PDB entry 8G3A | electron microscopy, 3.40 A resolution | chains B and C of the 5 polymer chains in the assembly

# Chain B (and C)
Molecule: Bacitracin export ATP-binding protein BceA
From: Bacillus subtilis subsp. subtilis str. 168
Notes: chain C of this document is another copy of the same molecule, construct and numbering; everything in this record applies to it too
UniProtKB: O34697 (BCEA_BACSU); numbering as in UniProt (aligned over 2-253)
Chain sequence (261 residues; numbered -7 to 253; the number before each row is that of its first residue; numbers below 1 keep their minus sign (Met-7 is residue -7)):
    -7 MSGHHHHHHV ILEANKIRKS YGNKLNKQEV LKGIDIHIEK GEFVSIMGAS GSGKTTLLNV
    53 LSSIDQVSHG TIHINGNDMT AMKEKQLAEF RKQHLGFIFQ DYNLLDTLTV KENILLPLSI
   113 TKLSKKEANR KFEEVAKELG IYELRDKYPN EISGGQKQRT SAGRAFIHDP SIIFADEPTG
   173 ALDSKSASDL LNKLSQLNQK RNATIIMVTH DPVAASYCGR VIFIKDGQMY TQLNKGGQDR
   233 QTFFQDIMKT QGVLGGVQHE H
Disordered / not traced: -7 to 2, 247-253
Construct notes: expression tag (-7 to 1)
What the authors report for this chain:
  - mutagenesis - Y13A: decreased catalytic activity

# Chain B / chain C interface
Contacting residue pairs - 4 pairs, chain B then chain C:
  Gln92(B) with Ser176(C)
  Asp93(B) with Asp175(C)
  Ala173(B) with Val205(C), hydrophobic
  Asp175(B) with Gln237(C)
Interface residues without a listed pair, chain B (7 interface residues in all): Gly172, Leu174, Ser176
Interface residues without a listed pair, chain C (5 interface residues in all): Phe236

# In short
7 residues of chain B face 5 of chain C across their interface. The paper reports that Y13A of chain B reduces
catalytic activity.
Both chains are Bacitracin export ATP-binding protein BceA (Bacillus subtilis subsp. subtilis str. 168). Entry
8G3A (BceAB-S nucleotide free TM state 1) was determined by electron microscopy together with 8G3B, 8G3F,
8G3L, 8G4C and 8G4D from the same study.
